PDB entry 6RNW | X-ray diffraction, 1.92 A resolution | chain A

[Chain A]
Molecule: NADPH-protochlorophyllide oxidoreductase
Source organism: Thermosynechococcus elongatus
Notes: EC 1.3.1.33
UniProtKB: Q8DLC1 (Q8DLC1_THEEB); residue numbers follow UniProt; this construct covers 1-322
Sequence (350 residues; numbered -27 to 322; the number before each row is that of its first residue; numbers below 1 keep their minus sign (Met-27 is residue -27)):
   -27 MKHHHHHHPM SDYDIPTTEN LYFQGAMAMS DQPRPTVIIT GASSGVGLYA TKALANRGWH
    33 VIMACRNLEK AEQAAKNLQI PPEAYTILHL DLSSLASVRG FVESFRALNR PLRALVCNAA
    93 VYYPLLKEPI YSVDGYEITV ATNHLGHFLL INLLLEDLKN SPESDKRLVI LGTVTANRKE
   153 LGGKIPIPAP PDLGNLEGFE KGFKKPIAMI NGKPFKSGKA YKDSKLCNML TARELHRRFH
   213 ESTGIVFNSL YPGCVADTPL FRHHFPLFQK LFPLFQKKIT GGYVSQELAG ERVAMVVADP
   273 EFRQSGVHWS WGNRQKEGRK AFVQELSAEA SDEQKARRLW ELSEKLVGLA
Not modelled in the structure: -27 to 4, 149-162, 230-254, 284-291
Construct notes: initiating methionine (-27); expression tag (-26 to 0)
Small-molecule neighbours: NADP (NAP; NADP nicotinamide-adenine-dinucleotide phosphate): Gly13, Ala14, Ser15, Ser16, Gly17, Val18, Arg38, Asn39, Lys42, Leu62, Asp63, Leu64, Ser65, Asn90, Ala91, Ala92, Val93, Thr114, Leu143, Gly144, Tyr193, Lys197, Tyr223, Pro224, Gly225, Cys226, Val227

[Overview]
Chain A binds NADP.
Chain A is NADPH-protochlorophyllide oxidoreductase (Thermosynechococcus elongatus); the structure, The
crystal structure of Thermosynechococcus elongatus protochlorophyllide oxidoreductase (POR) in complex with
NADP, was determined by X-ray diffraction together with 6R46, 6R48 and 6RNV from the same study.
